Entry 5HPM (X-ray diffraction, 2.67 A resolution); this record covers chains B and E of the 3 polymer chains in the assembly.

# Chain B
Molecule: Cetuximab Fab heavy chain
From: Mus MUSCULUS, homo sapiens
Notes: antibody fragment or engineered binder
Chain sequence (221 residues; numbered 1 to 221; the number before each row is that of its first residue):
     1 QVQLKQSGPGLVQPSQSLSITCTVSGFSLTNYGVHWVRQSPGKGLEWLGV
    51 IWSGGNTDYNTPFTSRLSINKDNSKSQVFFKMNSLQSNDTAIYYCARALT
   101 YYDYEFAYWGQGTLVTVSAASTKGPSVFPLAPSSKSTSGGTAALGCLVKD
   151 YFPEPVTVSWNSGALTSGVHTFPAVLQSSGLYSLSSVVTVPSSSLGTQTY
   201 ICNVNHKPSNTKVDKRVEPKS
Disordered / not traced: 134-137, 221
Cystine bridges: C22-C95, C146-C202
Glycans and other covalent adducts: N-acetylglucosamine (NAG) linked to N88

# Chain E
Molecule: N-ACETYL-L-CYSTEINE, Cyclic amidated, acetylated linked meditope
Chain sequence (12 residues; row label = number of the first residue in the row; numbering starts at 0):
     0 XCQFDLSTRRLK
Glycans and other covalent adducts: 2-amino-3-mercapto-propionamide (CY3) linked to C1
Modified residues: ACE (acetyl group) at position 0
Residues lining bound ligands: 2-amino-3-mercapto-propionamide (CY3): ACE_0, L10, K11

# Chain B / chain E interface
Pairs across the interface (17):
  Q39(B) - F3(E)
  Q39(B) - L5(E)
  S40(B) - F3(E)
  P41(B) - Q2(E)
  P41(B) - F3(E)
  P41(B) - L5(E)  hydrophobic
  T90(B) - L5(E)
  A91(B) - L5(E)  hydrophobic
  I92(B) - F3(E)  hydrophobic
  I92(B) - L5(E)
  I92(B) - R8(E)
  Y94(B) - R8(E)
  Q111(B) - R8(E)  hydrogen bond (backbone-side chain)
  G112(B) - R8(E)
  L114(B) - L5(E)  hydrophobic
  E154(B) - S6(E)  hydrogen bond
  P173(B) - T7(E)
Interface residues without a listed pair, chain B (14 interface residues in all): G42, A174

# Summary
14 residues of chain B and 6 residues of chain E are in contact; the contacts include 2 hydrogen bonds. Polar
pairs include Q111(B)-R8(E) and E154(B)-S6(E). Chain E binds 2-amino-3-mercapto-propionamide.
N-acetylglucosamine is covalently linked to N88(B).
Chain B is Cetuximab Fab heavy chain (Mus MUSCULUS, homo sapiens) and chain E is N-ACETYL-L-CYSTEINE, Cyclic
amidated, acetylated linked meditope; the structure, Cetuximab Fab in complex with cyclic linked meditope, was
determined by X-ray diffraction, deposited together with 5ESQ, 5HYQ, 5ICX, 5ICY, 5ICZ, 5ID0 and 5ID1.
